Entry 1LGC (X-ray diffraction, 2.80 A resolution); this record covers chains A and B of the 6 polymer chains in the assembly.

# Chain A
Name: Lectin beta-1 and beta-2 chains
Source organism: Lathyrus ochrus
UniProtKB: P04122 (LECB_LATOC); residues 1-181 here = UniProt positions 1-181
Amino-acid sequence (181 residues; numbered 1 to 181; the number before each row is that of its first residue):
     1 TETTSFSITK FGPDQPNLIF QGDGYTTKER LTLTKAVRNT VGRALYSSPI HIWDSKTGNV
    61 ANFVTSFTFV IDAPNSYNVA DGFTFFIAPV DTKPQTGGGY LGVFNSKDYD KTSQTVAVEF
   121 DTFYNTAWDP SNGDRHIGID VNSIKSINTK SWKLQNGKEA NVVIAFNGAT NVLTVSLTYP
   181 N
Sequence notes: variant Pro16 (Gln in P04122), Gly168 (Ala in P04122)
Swiss-Prot annotation at these positions:
  - binding site (Mn(2+)): Glu119, Asp121, Asp129, His136
  - binding site (Ca(2+)): Asp121, Phe123, Asn125, Asp129
  - natural variant: Pro16 (Q16P: In beta-2; this construct carries the variant), Ser66 (S66A: In beta-2), Gly168 (A168G: In beta-2; this construct carries the variant)
Ion coordination: Ca2+: Asp81, Asp121, Phe123, Asn125, Asp129; Mn2+: Glu119, Asp129

# Chain B
Name: Mannose/glucose-specific lectin alpha 2 chain
UniProtKB: P12307 (LEC2_LATOC); residues 1-53 here = UniProt positions 1-53
Amino-acid sequence (53 residues; row label = number of the first residue in the row):
     1 ETSYTLNEVV PLKEFVPEWV RIGFSATTGA EFAAHEVLSW YFNSELSVTS SSN
Not modelled in the structure: 52-53

# Interface between chain A and chain B
Pairs across the interface - 216 pairs, chain A then chain B:
  Thr1(A) - Leu46(B)
  Thr1(A) - Val48(B)
  Glu2(A) - Glu45(B)
  Glu2(A) - Leu46(B)  hydrogen bond (backbone-backbone)
  Thr3(A) - Asn43(B)
  Thr3(A) - Ser44(B)
  Thr3(A) - Glu45(B)
  Thr4(A) - Phe42(B)
  Thr4(A) - Asn43(B)
  Thr4(A) - Ser44(B)  hydrogen bond (backbone-backbone)
  Ser5(A) - Phe42(B)  hydrogen bond (side chain-backbone)
  Ser5(A) - Asn43(B)  hydrogen bond
  Phe6(A) - Trp40(B)  hydrophobic
  Phe6(A) - Tyr41(B)
  Phe6(A) - Phe42(B)  hydrogen bond (backbone-backbone)
  Ser7(A) - Trp40(B)
  Ser7(A) - Tyr41(B)
  Ile8(A) - Ser39(B)
  Ile8(A) - Trp40(B)  hydrogen bond (backbone-backbone)
  Phe11(A) - Val37(B)
  Phe11(A) - Leu38(B)
  Phe11(A) - Ser39(B)
  Leu18(A) - Trp40(B)  hydrophobic
  Ile19(A) - Arg21(B)
  Arg30(A) - Glu36(B)
  Arg30(A) - Val37(B)
  Arg30(A) - Leu38(B)
  Leu31(A) - Phe24(B)  hydrophobic
  Leu31(A) - Glu36(B)
  Leu31(A) - Val37(B)  hydrogen bond (backbone-backbone)
  Thr32(A) - His35(B)
  Leu33(A) - Phe24(B)  hydrophobic
  Leu33(A) - Ala26(B)  hydrophobic
  Leu33(A) - His35(B)  hydrogen bond (backbone-backbone)
  Thr34(A) - Ala26(B)
  Thr34(A) - Thr27(B)
  Thr34(A) - Thr28(B)
  Thr34(A) - Ala33(B)  hydrogen bond (side chain-backbone)
  Thr34(A) - Ala34(B)
  Thr34(A) - His35(B)  hydrogen bond (backbone-backbone)
  Lys35(A) - Ala33(B)
  Lys35(A) - Ala34(B)
  Lys35(A) - Glu36(B)  salt bridge
  Ala36(A) - Phe32(B)
  Val37(A) - Thr28(B)  hydrogen bond (backbone-side chain)
  Val37(A) - Phe32(B)
  Arg38(A) - Thr28(B)
  Arg38(A) - Gly29(B)
  Arg38(A) - Phe32(B)
  Asn39(A) - Thr28(B)
  Asn39(A) - Gly29(B)  hydrogen bond (backbone-backbone)
  Thr40(A) - Thr27(B)
  Thr40(A) - Thr28(B)  hydrogen bond
  Val41(A) - Ala26(B)
  Val41(A) - Thr27(B)
  Gly42(A) - Ser25(B)
  Gly42(A) - Ala26(B)  hydrogen bond (backbone-backbone)
  Arg43(A) - Phe24(B)
  Arg43(A) - Ser25(B)
  Ala44(A) - Gly23(B)
  Ala44(A) - Phe24(B)  hydrogen bond (backbone-backbone)
  Leu45(A) - Arg21(B)
  Leu45(A) - Ile22(B)
  Leu45(A) - Gly23(B)
  Tyr46(A) - Arg21(B)
  Tyr46(A) - Ile22(B)  hydrogen bond (backbone-backbone)
  Ser47(A) - Arg21(B)  hydrogen bond (backbone-side chain)
  Pro49(A) - Trp19(B)
  Pro49(A) - Val20(B)
  Ile50(A) - Glu18(B)
  Ile50(A) - Trp19(B)
  Ile50(A) - Val20(B)  hydrogen bond (backbone-backbone)
  Ile50(A) - Phe42(B)  hydrophobic
  Ile50(A) - Ser44(B)
  His51(A) - Glu18(B)  salt bridge
  His51(A) - Trp19(B)
  His51(A) - Leu46(B)
  Ile52(A) - Leu12(B)  hydrophobic
  Ile52(A) - Val16(B)  hydrophobic
  Ile52(A) - Glu18(B)  hydrogen bond (backbone-backbone)
  Ile52(A) - Val20(B)  hydrophobic
  Trp53(A) - Lys13(B)
  Trp53(A) - Val16(B)  hydrogen bond (side chain-backbone)
  Trp53(A) - Pro17(B)
  Trp53(A) - Glu18(B)
  Trp53(A) - Leu46(B)  hydrophobic
  Asp54(A) - Glu18(B)
  Ser55(A) - Glu18(B)  hydrogen bond
  Thr57(A) - Thr49(B)
  Thr57(A) - Ser50(B)
  Gly58(A) - Lys13(B)  hydrogen bond (backbone-side chain)
  Asn59(A) - Leu46(B)
  Asn59(A) - Ser47(B)
  Asn59(A) - Thr49(B)
  Val60(A) - Lys13(B)
  Val60(A) - Leu46(B)
  Ala61(A) - Glu45(B)
  Ala61(A) - Leu46(B)
  Asn62(A) - Ser44(B)
  Asn62(A) - Glu45(B)  hydrogen bond (backbone-backbone)
  Phe63(A) - Leu12(B)  hydrophobic
  Phe63(A) - Phe42(B)  hydrophobic
  Phe63(A) - Asn43(B)
  Phe63(A) - Ser44(B)
  Val64(A) - Phe42(B)
  Val64(A) - Asn43(B)  hydrogen bond (backbone-backbone)
  Thr65(A) - Trp40(B)  hydrogen bond
  Thr65(A) - Tyr41(B)  hydrogen bond (side chain-backbone)
  Thr65(A) - Phe42(B)
  Ser66(A) - Trp40(B)
  Ser66(A) - Tyr41(B)  hydrogen bond (backbone-backbone)
  Phe67(A) - Phe24(B)  hydrophobic
  Phe67(A) - Ser39(B)
  Thr68(A) - Val37(B)
  Thr68(A) - Leu38(B)  hydrogen bond (backbone-backbone)
  Thr68(A) - Ser39(B)  hydrogen bond
  Phe69(A) - Glu36(B)
  Val70(A) - Ala34(B)
  Val70(A) - His35(B)
  Val70(A) - Glu36(B)  hydrogen bond (backbone-backbone)
  Val70(A) - Leu38(B)  hydrophobic
  Ile71(A) - Ala33(B)  hydrophobic
  Ile71(A) - Ala34(B)
  Ile71(A) - His35(B)
  Asp72(A) - Ala33(B)
  Asp72(A) - Ala34(B)  hydrogen bond (backbone-backbone)
  Ala73(A) - Ala33(B)  hydrophobic
  Pro74(A) - Phe32(B)
  Asn78(A) - Glu31(B)  hydrogen bond
  Val79(A) - Glu31(B)
  Ala80(A) - Thr27(B)
  Ala80(A) - Thr28(B)
  Ala80(A) - Glu31(B)
  Ala80(A) - Phe32(B)
  Ala80(A) - Ala33(B)  hydrogen bond (backbone-backbone)
  Asp81(A) - Thr27(B)  hydrogen bond (backbone-backbone)
  Gly82(A) - Ala26(B)
  Gly82(A) - Thr27(B)  hydrogen bond (backbone-backbone)
  Gly82(A) - His35(B)
  Phe83(A) - Phe24(B)  hydrophobic
  Phe83(A) - Ser25(B)
  Phe83(A) - Val37(B)  hydrophobic
  Thr84(A) - Gly23(B)
  Thr84(A) - Phe24(B)
  Thr84(A) - Ser25(B)  hydrogen bond (backbone-backbone)
  Phe85(A) - Ile22(B)  hydrophobic
  Phe85(A) - Gly23(B)
  Phe85(A) - Trp40(B)  hydrophobic
  Phe86(A) - Arg21(B)
  Phe86(A) - Ile22(B)
  Phe86(A) - Gly23(B)  hydrogen bond (backbone-backbone)
  Phe86(A) - Phe24(B)
  Phe86(A) - Ser25(B)
  Ile87(A) - Val16(B)  hydrophobic
  Ile87(A) - Val20(B)  hydrophobic
  Ile87(A) - Arg21(B)
  Ala88(A) - Val20(B)
  Ala88(A) - Arg21(B)  hydrogen bond (backbone-backbone)
  Val90(A) - Trp19(B)
  Val90(A) - Val20(B)
  Val90(A) - Arg21(B)  hydrogen bond (backbone-side chain)
  Gly97(A) - Thr27(B)
  Gly98(A) - Thr27(B)  hydrogen bond (backbone-side chain)
  Gly98(A) - Thr28(B)
  Leu101(A) - Ser25(B)  hydrogen bond (backbone-side chain)
  Leu101(A) - Thr27(B)
  Gly102(A) - Ser25(B)
  Gly102(A) - Thr27(B)
  Val103(A) - Ser25(B)
  Tyr109(A) - Phe15(B)
  Gln114(A) - Phe15(B)
  Gln114(A) - Val16(B)
  Gln114(A) - Pro17(B)
  Val116(A) - Leu12(B)  hydrophobic
  Phe123(A) - Glu31(B)
  Ile137(A) - Leu6(B)
  Ile139(A) - Leu6(B)  hydrophobic
  Ile139(A) - Glu8(B)
  Ile139(A) - Val10(B)  hydrophobic
  Val141(A) - Phe15(B)  hydrophobic
  Asn142(A) - Phe15(B)
  Ile147(A) - Glu8(B)
  Asn148(A) - Leu6(B)
  Asn148(A) - Glu8(B)
  Lys150(A) - Thr5(B)
  Ser151(A) - Tyr4(B)
  Trp152(A) - Tyr4(B)  hydrophobic
  Lys153(A) - Tyr4(B)  hydrogen bond (backbone-side chain)
  Gln155(A) - Glu1(B)
  Gln155(A) - Thr2(B)  hydrogen bond
  Glu159(A) - Leu38(B)
  Phe166(A) - Val10(B)
  Phe166(A) - Leu12(B)  hydrophobic
  Thr170(A) - Val9(B)
  Asn171(A) - Val9(B)
  Asn171(A) - Val10(B)  hydrogen bond (backbone-backbone)
  Asn171(A) - Pro11(B)
  Asn171(A) - Leu12(B)
  Val172(A) - Asn7(B)
  Val172(A) - Glu8(B)
  Leu173(A) - Asn7(B)
  Leu173(A) - Glu8(B)  hydrogen bond (backbone-backbone)
  Thr174(A) - Leu6(B)
  Thr174(A) - Asn7(B)
  Val175(A) - Thr5(B)
  Val175(A) - Leu6(B)  hydrogen bond (backbone-backbone)
  Ser176(A) - Tyr4(B)
  Ser176(A) - Thr5(B)
  Leu177(A) - Ser3(B)  hydrogen bond (backbone-side chain)
  Leu177(A) - Tyr4(B)  hydrogen bond (backbone-backbone)
  Thr178(A) - Thr2(B)
  Thr178(A) - Ser3(B)  hydrogen bond
  Tyr179(A) - Glu1(B)
  Tyr179(A) - Thr2(B)  hydrogen bond (backbone-backbone)
  Pro180(A) - Glu1(B)
  Asn181(A) - Glu1(B)  hydrogen bond (backbone-backbone)
Also at the interface, not in a pair above, chain A (106 interface residues in all): Thr9, Ser48, Pro89, Thr115, Gly138, Thr149

# Summary
The interface between chain A and chain B involves 106 residues on one side and 48 on the other, with 51
hydrogen bonds and 2 salt bridges. Polar contacts include Lys35(A)-Glu36(B), His51(A)-Glu18(B) and
Ser5(A)-Phe42(B).
Chain A is Lectin beta-1 and beta-2 chains (Lathyrus ochrus) and chain B is Mannose/glucose-specific lectin
alpha 2 chain; the structure, Interaction of a legume lectin with the N2 fragment of human lactotransferrin or
with the isolated ..., was determined by X-ray diffraction, deposited together with 1LGB.
